3KK3 - chains A and T of the 4 polymer chains in the assembly; structure by X-ray diffraction, 2.90 A resolution.

Chain A:
Protein: Reverse transcriptase p66 subunit
Organism: Human immunodeficiency virus type 1
Notes: EC 2.7.7.49
UniProt: P04585 (POL_HV1H2); residues 1-560 here correspond to UniProt positions 588-1147 (UniProt number = residue number + 587)
Chain sequence (560 residues; numbered 1 to 560; the number before each row is that of its first residue):
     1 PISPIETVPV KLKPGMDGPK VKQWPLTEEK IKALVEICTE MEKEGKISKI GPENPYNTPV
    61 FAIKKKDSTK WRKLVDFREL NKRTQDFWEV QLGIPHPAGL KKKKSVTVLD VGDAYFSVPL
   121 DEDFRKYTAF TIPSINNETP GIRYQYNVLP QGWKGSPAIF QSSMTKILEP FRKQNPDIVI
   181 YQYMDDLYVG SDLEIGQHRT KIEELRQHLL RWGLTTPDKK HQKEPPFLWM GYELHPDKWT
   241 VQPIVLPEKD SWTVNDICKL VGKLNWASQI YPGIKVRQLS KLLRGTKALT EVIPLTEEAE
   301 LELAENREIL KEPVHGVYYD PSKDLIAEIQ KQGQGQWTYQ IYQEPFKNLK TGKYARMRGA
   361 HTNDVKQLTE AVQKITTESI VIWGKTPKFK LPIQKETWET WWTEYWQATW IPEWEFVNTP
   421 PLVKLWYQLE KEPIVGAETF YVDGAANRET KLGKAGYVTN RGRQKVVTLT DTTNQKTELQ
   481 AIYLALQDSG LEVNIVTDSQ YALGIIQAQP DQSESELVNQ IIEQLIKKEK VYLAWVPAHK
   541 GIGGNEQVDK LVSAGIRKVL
Disordered / not traced: 556-560
Construct notes: engineered mutation Cys-258 (Gln845 in P04585), Ser-280 (Cys867 in P04585)
Metal / ion sites: Mg2+: Asp-443, Glu-478, Asp-498
UniProt features mapped onto this chain:
  - region: Phe-227 to His-235 (RT 'primer grip')
  - motif: Trp-398 to Trp-414 (Tryptophan repeat motif)
  - binding site (Mg(2+)): Asp-110, Asp-185, Asp-186, Asp-443, Glu-478, Asp-498, Asp-549
  - site: Trp-401 (Essential for RT p66/p51 heterodimerization), Trp-414 (Essential for RT p66/p51 heterodimerization), Phe-440, Tyr-441 (Cleavage), Leu-560 (Cleavage)

Chain T:
Molecule: 27-nt DNA strand
Sequence (27 nucleotides; numbered 701 to 727; the number before each row is that of its first residue):
   701 ATGGTTGGCG CCCGAACAGG GACTGTG
Disordered / not traced: 701-702, 726-727

How chain A and chain T interact:
Contacting residue pairs (50; chain A residue first):
  Trp-24(A) with DG704(T), base contact
  Lys-30(A) with DG703(T), base contact; DG704(T), hydrogen bond to the base
  Phe-61(A) with DG704(T), stacking on the base
  Ile-63(A) with DG704(T), base contact
  Lys-64(A) with DG703(T), base contact
  Leu-74(A) with DT705(T), base contact
  Val-75(A) with DT705(T), sugar contact
  Asp-76(A) with DT705(T), sugar contact
  Arg-78(A) with DT705(T), salt bridge to the phosphate; DT706(T), phosphate contact
  Asn-81(A) with DT706(T), sugar contact
  Glu-89(A) with DG707(T), phosphate contact; DG708(T), phosphate contact
  Gln-91(A) with DG708(T), sugar contact
  Leu-92(A) with DC709(T), sugar contact
  Gly-93(A) with DC709(T), sugar contact
  Ile-94(A) with DG708(T), base contact; DC709(T), sugar contact
  Gly-152(A) with DT705(T), base contact; DT706(T), sugar contact
  Lys-154(A) with DT706(T), phosphate contact; DG707(T), sugar contact
  Pro-157(A) with DT706(T), base contact; DG707(T), sugar contact
  Tyr-183(A) with DG707(T), hydrogen bond to the base; DG708(T), hydrogen bond to the base
  Asn-265(A) with DC711(T), sugar contact
  Val-276(A) with DC712(T), phosphate contact
  Ser-280(A) with DC712(T), phosphate contact; DC713(T), phosphate contact
  Lys-281(A) with DC713(T), salt bridge to the phosphate
  Leu-283(A) with DC713(T), sugar contact
  Arg-284(A) with DC713(T), phosphate contact; DG714(T), phosphate contact
  Gly-285(A) with DG714(T), phosphate contact
  Thr-286(A) with DG714(T), hydrogen bond to the phosphate; DA715(T), phosphate contact
  Lys-353(A) with DC711(T), phosphate contact; DC712(T), salt bridge to the phosphate
  Ala-355(A) with DC712(T), phosphate contact
  Arg-356(A) with DC712(T), phosphate contact
  Lys-374(A) with DG710(T), phosphate contact; DC711(T), salt bridge to the phosphate
  Arg-448(A) with DA722(T), base contact; DC723(T), hydrogen bond to the base
  Gln-475(A) with DG721(T), base contact
  Gln-500(A) with DG721(T), phosphate contact; DA722(T), phosphate contact
  His-539(A) with DC723(T), salt bridge to the phosphate
Other interface residues (no listed pair), chain A (41 interface residues in all): Ala-62, Trp-71, Tyr-115, Trp-153, Met-184, Asp-498
Other interface residues (no listed pair), chain T (17 interface residues in all): DT724

Overview:
The interface between chain A and chain T involves 41 residues on one side and 17 on the other; the contacts
include 5 hydrogen bonds, 5 salt bridges and 1 aromatic stacking contact. Polar pairs include
Lys-30(A)/DG704(T), Tyr-183(A)/DG707(T) and Tyr-183(A)/DG708(T).
Chain A is Reverse transcriptase p66 subunit (Human immunodeficiency virus type 1) and chain T is a 27-nt DNA
strand; the structure, HIV-1 reverse transcriptase-DNA complex with GS-9148 terminated primer, was determined
by X-ray diffraction together with 3KJV, 3KK1 and 3KK2 from the same study.
